PDB entry 3FNE | X-ray diffraction, 1.98 A resolution | chains A and D of the 4 polymer chains in the assembly

Chain A (and D):
Name: Enoyl-[acyl-carrier-protein] reductase [NADH]
Organism: Mycobacterium tuberculosis
Notes: EC 1.3.1.9; chain D of this document is another copy of the same molecule, construct and numbering; everything in this record applies to it too
Reference sequence: P0A5Y6 (INHA_MYCTU); residues 1-269 here = UniProt positions 1-269
Sequence (269 residues; row label = number of the first residue in the row):
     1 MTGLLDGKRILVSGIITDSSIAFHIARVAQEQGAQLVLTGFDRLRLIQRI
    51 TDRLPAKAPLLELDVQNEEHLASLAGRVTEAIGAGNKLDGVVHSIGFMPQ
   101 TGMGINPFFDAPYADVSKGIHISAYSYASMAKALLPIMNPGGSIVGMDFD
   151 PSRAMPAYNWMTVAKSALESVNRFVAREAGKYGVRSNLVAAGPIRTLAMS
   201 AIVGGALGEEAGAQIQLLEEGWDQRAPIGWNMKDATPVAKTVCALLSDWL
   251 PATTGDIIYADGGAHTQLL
Not modelled in the structure: 1 (chain D: 1, 200-207)
Residues lining bound ligands:
  - 8PC (2-(2,4-dichlorophenoxy)-5-(pyridin-2-ylmethyl)phenol): G96, F97, M98, M103, F149, Y158, M161, K165, P193, A198, M199, I215, L218, E219
  - NAD (nicotinamide-adenine-dinucleotide): G14, I15, I16, S20, I21, F41, L63, D64, V65, S94, I95, G96, F97, I122, M147, D148, F149, Y158, K165, A191, G192, P193, I194, T196, A198
Reported in the primary citation:
  - binding site for 8PC: F149, Y158, E219
  - conformationally variable residues (side-chain flip): L218, E219
  - binding site for 8PC: F97, M103 (from molecular simulation)

Chain A / chain D interface:
Residue-residue contacts (69; chain A residue first):
  T2(A) with T2(D)
  L4(A) with L4(D), hydrophobic; W249(D), hydrophobic
  V28(A) with W249(D), hydrophobic
  Q32(A) with W249(D)
  R173(A) with T266(D); Q267(D), hydrogen bond (backbone-side chain)
  A176(A) with P227(D)
  R177(A) with Q267(D), hydrogen bond; L269(D), hydrogen bond (side chain-backbone)
  G180(A) with P227(D)
  R185(A) with I228(D)
  P227(A) with A176(D); G180(D)
  I228(A) with V184(D); P251(D); A252(D), hydrophobic; T254(D)
  W230(A) with A252(D), hydrophobic
  P237(A) with P251(D), hydrophobic; A252(D), hydrophobic
  K240(A) with D248(D); W249(D)
  T241(A) with W249(D); P251(D)
  A244(A) with W249(D); L250(D), hydrophobic
  D248(A) with K240(D), hydrogen bond (backbone-side chain)
  W249(A) with L4(D), hydrophobic; V28(D), hydrophobic; Q32(D); K240(D); T241(D); A244(D)
  L250(A) with T241(D); A244(D), hydrophobic
  P251(A) with I228(D); P237(D); T241(D)
  A252(A) with I228(D), hydrophobic; P237(D), hydrophobic; Y259(D); A260(D); D261(D), hydrogen bond (backbone-backbone); G262(D), hydrogen bond (backbone-backbone); G263(D)
  T253(A) with Y259(D)
  T254(A) with G262(D), hydrogen bond (side chain-backbone); G263(D); T266(D)
  G255(A) with T266(D)
  D256(A) with Y259(D); H265(D), salt bridge
  Y259(A) with A252(D); T253(D); D256(D)
  A260(A) with A252(D)
  D261(A) with A252(D), hydrogen bond (backbone-backbone)
  G262(A) with A252(D), hydrogen bond (backbone-backbone); T254(D), hydrogen bond (backbone-side chain)
  G263(A) with A252(D); T254(D)
  H265(A) with D256(D), salt bridge
  T266(A) with R173(D); T254(D); G255(D)
  Q267(A) with R173(D), hydrogen bond (side chain-backbone); R177(D), hydrogen bond
  L269(A) with R177(D), hydrogen bond (backbone-side chain)
Other interface residues (no listed pair), chain A (38 interface residues in all): K181, V184, C243, I258
Other interface residues (no listed pair), chain D (38 interface residues in all): K181, R185, W230, C243, I258

In short:
The chain A/chain D interface involves 38 residues from each chain; the contacts include 13 hydrogen bonds and
2 salt bridges. Polar contacts include D256(A)-H265(D), R173(A)-Q267(D) and R177(A)-Q267(D). Bound to chain A:
NAD and compound 8PC. The paper reports a binding site for 8PC at F149(A), Y158(A) and E219(A) among others;
conformational variability at L218(A) and E219(A).
Both chains are Enoyl-[acyl-carrier-protein] reductase [NADH] (Mycobacterium tuberculosis). Entry 3FNE
(Crystal structure of InhA bound to triclosan derivative 17) was determined by X-ray diffraction, deposited
together with 3FNF, 3FNG and 3FNH.
